Entry 8RMM (electron microscopy, 3.26 A resolution); this record covers chains B and C of the 21 polymer chains in the assembly.

[Chain B]
Molecule: Calcium homeostasis modulator protein 4
From: Homo sapiens
UniProtKB: Q5JW98 (CAHM4_HUMAN); residues 2-314 here = UniProt positions 2-314
Amino-acid sequence (322 residues; each row starts with the number of its first residue; numbering starts at 0):
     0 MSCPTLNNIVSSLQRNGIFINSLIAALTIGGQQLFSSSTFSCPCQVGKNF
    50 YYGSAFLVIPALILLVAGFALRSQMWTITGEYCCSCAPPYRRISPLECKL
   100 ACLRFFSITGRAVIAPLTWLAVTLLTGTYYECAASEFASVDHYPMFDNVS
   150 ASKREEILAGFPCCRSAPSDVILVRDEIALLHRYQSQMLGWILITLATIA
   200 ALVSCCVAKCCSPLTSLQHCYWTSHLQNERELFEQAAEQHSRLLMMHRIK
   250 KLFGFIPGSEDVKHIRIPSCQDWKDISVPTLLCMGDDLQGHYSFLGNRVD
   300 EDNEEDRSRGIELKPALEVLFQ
Unresolved in the structure: 0-4, 83-93, 279-321
Sequence notes: initiating methionine (0); expression tag (1, 315-321)
Disulfides: Cys41-Cys131, Cys43-Cys162

[Chain C]
Molecule: Calcium homeostasis modulator protein 2
From: Homo sapiens
UniProtKB: Q9HA72 (CAHM2_HUMAN); residue numbers follow UniProt; this construct covers 2-323
Amino-acid sequence (331 residues; each row starts with the number of its first residue; numbering starts at 0):
     0 MSAALIAENFRFLSLFFKSKDVMIFNGLVALGTVGSQELFSVVAFHCPCS
    50 PARNYLYGLAAIGVPALVLFIIGIILNNHTWNLVAECQHRRTKNCSAAPT
   100 FLLLSSILGRAAVAPVTWSVISLLRGEAYVCALSEFVDPSSLTAREEHFP
   150 SAHATEILARFPCKENPDNLSDFREEVSRRLRYESQLFGWLLIGVVAILV
   200 FLTKCLKHYCSPLSYRQEAYWAQYRANEDQLFQRTAEVHSRVLAANNVRR
   250 FFGFVALNKDDEELIANFPVEGTQPRPQWNAITGVYLYRENQGLPLYSRL
   300 HKWAQGLAGNGAAPDNVEMALLPSALEVLFQ
Unresolved in the structure: 0-18, 90-95, 307-330
Sequence notes: initiating methionine (0); expression tag (1, 324-330)
Swiss-Prot annotation at these positions:
  - region: Leu14 to Phe39 (Central pore), Glu145 to His152 (Hemichannel docking), Tyr214 to Phe251 (Intersubunit interaction)
  - site: Asn168 (Not N-glycosylated)
  - mutagenesis: Arg10 (R10A: Markedly reduces the inhibition by ruthenium red at negative membrane potentials. Does not affect Ca(2+)-dependent inactivation of the channel), Glu37 (E37R: Reduces the inhibition by ruthenium red), Ala143 to Glu146 (Prevents gap junction formation), His238 (H238A: Decreases intrasubunit interactions), Phe251 (F251A: Decreases intrasubunit interactions)
Disulfides: Cys46-Cys130, Cys48-Cys162

[Interface between chain B and chain C]
Contacting residue pairs (42; chain B residue first):
  Arg14(B) - Gln232(C)
  Leu180(B) - Arg52(C)
  Arg182(B) - His45(C)  hydrogen bond
  Tyr183(B) - Pro47(C)  hydrophobic
  Tyr183(B) - Arg52(C)
  Gln186(B) - Tyr56(C)
  Met187(B) - Tyr56(C)  hydrophobic
  Trp190(B) - Phe39(C)  hydrophobic
  Trp190(B) - Val63(C)  hydrophobic
  Trp190(B) - Pro64(C)  hydrophobic
  Ile193(B) - Val67(C)  hydrophobic
  Thr194(B) - Val63(C)
  Thr197(B) - Val67(C)
  Thr197(B) - Ile70(C)
  Leu201(B) - Ile70(C)  hydrophobic
  Leu201(B) - Ile74(C)  hydrophobic
  Cys204(B) - Trp80(C)  hydrophobic
  Lys208(B) - Trp80(C)
  Thr214(B) - Asn279(C)
  Thr214(B) - Thr282(C)
  Leu216(B) - Trp278(C)  hydrophobic
  Gln217(B) - Trp278(C)
  Tyr220(B) - His238(C)  hydrogen bond
  Tyr220(B) - Ser239(C)
  Tyr220(B) - Leu242(C)
  Tyr220(B) - Trp278(C)  hydrophobic
  Ser223(B) - Ser239(C)
  His224(B) - Ala243(C)
  Asn227(B) - Ser239(C)  hydrogen bond
  Asn227(B) - Arg240(C)  hydrogen bond
  Asn227(B) - Ala243(C)
  Glu228(B) - Ala243(C)
  Glu230(B) - Arg240(C)  salt bridge
  Leu231(B) - Ala243(C)
  Leu231(B) - Ala244(C)  hydrophobic
  Leu231(B) - Val247(C)  hydrophobic
  Phe232(B) - Phe250(C)  hydrophobic
  Gln234(B) - Ala255(C)  hydrogen bond (side chain-backbone)
  Ala235(B) - Val247(C)  hydrophobic
  Ala235(B) - Phe251(C)  hydrophobic
  His239(B) - Phe251(C)
  His239(B) - Phe253(C)
Also at the interface, not in a pair above, chain B (35 interface residues in all): Ile17, Leu124, Ala200, Cys205, Ser215, Ala236, Gln238, Leu242
Also at the interface, not in a pair above, chain C (36 interface residues in all): Ala43, Leu55, Ala59, Ile71, Leu75, Phe231, Ala235, Leu256, Arg275, Ile281

[In short]
The interface between chain B and chain C involves 35 residues on one side and 36 on the other, with 5
hydrogen bonds and 1 salt bridge. Among the polar pairs are Glu230(B)-Arg240(C), Arg182(B)-His45(C) and
Tyr220(B)-His238(C).
Here chain B is Calcium homeostasis modulator protein 4 and chain C is Calcium homeostasis modulator protein
2, both from Homo sapiens. Entry 8RMM (Structure of heteromeric CALHM2/4 channel in complex with synthetic
nanobodies SbC2 and SbC4) was determined by electron microscopy, deposited together with 8RMK, 8RML and 8RMN.
